Entry 7CR8 (X-ray diffraction, 3.70 A resolution); this record covers chains M and O of the 8 polymer chains in the assembly.

# Chain M
Protein: CRISPR-associated endoribonuclease Cas2 1
Source organism: Synechocystis sp. (strain PCC 6803 / Kazusa)
Notes: EC 3.1.-.-
Reference sequence: Q6ZEI1 (CAS2A_SYNY3); residue numbers follow UniProt; this construct covers 1-94
Sequence (105 residues; row label = number of the first residue in the row; numbers below 1 keep their minus sign (Gly-10 is residue -10)):
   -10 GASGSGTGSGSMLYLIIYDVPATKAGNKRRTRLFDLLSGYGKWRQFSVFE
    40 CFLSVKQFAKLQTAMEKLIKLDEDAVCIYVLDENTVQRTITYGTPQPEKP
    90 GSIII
Not modelled in the structure: -10 to 0, 94
Differences from the reference sequence: expression tag (-10 to 0)
Curated features (UniProtKB/Swiss-Prot):
  - binding site (Mg(2+)): Asp8

# Chain O
Molecule: 36-nt DNA strand
Sequence (36 nucleotides; row label = number of the first residue in the row):
     1 TTTTTTTGTGCCCCTGGCGGTCGCTTTCAAGTTTTT
Not modelled in the structure: 1-3, 34-36

# Interface between chain M and chain O
Residue-residue contacts (16; chain M residue first):
  Tyr7(M) with DG19(O), phosphate contact; DG20(O), hydrogen bond to the phosphate
  Asp8(M) with DG19(O), phosphate contact
  Val9(M) with DC18(O), sugar contact; DG19(O), hydrogen bond to the phosphate
  Pro10(M) with DC18(O), phosphate contact
  Ala11(M) with DC18(O), hydrogen bond to the phosphate
  Arg19(M) with DC18(O), sugar contact; DG19(O), salt bridge to the phosphate; DG20(O), phosphate contact
  Phe23(M) with DG20(O), phosphate contact; DT21(O), phosphate contact
  Trp32(M) with DG20(O), phosphate contact
  Phe35(M) with DG19(O), phosphate contact; DG20(O), phosphate contact
  Ser36(M) with DG19(O), phosphate contact
Also at the interface, not in a pair above, chain M (12 interface residues in all): Asn16, Thr20

# Summary
12 residues of chain M face 4 of chain O across their interface, with 3 hydrogen bonds and 1 salt bridge.
Polar pairs include Tyr7(M)-DG20(O), Val9(M)-DG19(O) and Ala11(M)-DC18(O). From UniProt: Mg2+-binding residue
Asp8(M) on chain M.
Here chain M is CRISPR-associated endoribonuclease Cas2 1 (Synechocystis sp. (strain PCC 6803 / Kazusa)) and
chain O is a 36-nt DNA strand. Entry 7CR8 (Synechocystis Cas1-Cas2-prespacerL complex) was determined by X-ray
diffraction (same publication as 7CR6).
